PDB entry 5WPQ | electron microscopy, 3.64 A resolution | chains A and B of the 4 polymer chains in the assembly

Chain A (and B):
Molecule: Mucolipin-1
Source organism: Mus musculus
Notes: chain B of this document is another copy of the same molecule, construct and numbering; everything in this record applies to it too
UniProt: Q99J21 (MCLN1_MOUSE); residues 1-580 here = UniProt positions 1-580
Amino-acid sequence (592 residues; each row starts with the number of its first residue):
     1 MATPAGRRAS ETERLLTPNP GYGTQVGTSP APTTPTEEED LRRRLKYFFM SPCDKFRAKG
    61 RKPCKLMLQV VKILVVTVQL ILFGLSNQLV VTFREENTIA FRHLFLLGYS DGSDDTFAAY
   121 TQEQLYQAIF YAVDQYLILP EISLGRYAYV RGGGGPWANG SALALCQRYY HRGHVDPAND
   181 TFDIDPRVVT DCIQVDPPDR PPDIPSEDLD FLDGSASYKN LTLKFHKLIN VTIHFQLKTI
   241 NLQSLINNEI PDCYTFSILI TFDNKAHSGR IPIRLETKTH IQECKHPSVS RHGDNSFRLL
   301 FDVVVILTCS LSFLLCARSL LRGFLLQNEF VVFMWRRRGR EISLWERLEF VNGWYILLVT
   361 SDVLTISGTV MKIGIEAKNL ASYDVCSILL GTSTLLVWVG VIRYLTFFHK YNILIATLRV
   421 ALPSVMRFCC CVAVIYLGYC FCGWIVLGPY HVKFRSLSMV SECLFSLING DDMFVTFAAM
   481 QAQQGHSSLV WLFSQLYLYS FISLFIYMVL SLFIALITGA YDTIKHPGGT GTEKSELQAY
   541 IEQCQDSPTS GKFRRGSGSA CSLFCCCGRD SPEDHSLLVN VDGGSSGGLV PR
Not modelled in the structure: 1-37, 152-161, 199-214, 286-295, 528-592
Sequence notes: expression tag (581-592)
Covalent attachments: N-acetylglucosamine (NAG) linked to Asn230
Curated features (UniProtKB/Swiss-Prot):
  - region: Arg42 to Lys62 (Interaction with phosphoinositides), Leu107 to Thr121 (Extracellular/lumenal pore loop), Cys565 to Cys567 (Required for palmitoylation and association with membranes)
  - motif: Glu11 to Leu16 (Dileucine motif), Asn469 to Phe474 (Selectivity filter), Glu573 to Leu578 (Dileucine internalization motif)
  - modified residue (Phosphoserine): Ser10, Ser557, Ser559
  - glycosylation (N-linked (GlcNAc...) asparagine): Asn220, Asn230
  - mutagenesis: Thr232 (T232P: Loss of Fe(2+) transport; when associated with P-432), Asp362 (D362Y: Loss of Fe(2+) transport; when associated with P-432), Arg403 (R403C: Loss of Fe(2+) transport; when associated with P-432), Phe408 (Decreased Fe(2+) transport; when associated with P-432), Val432 (V432P: Constitutively active channel that is targeted to the plasma membrane, and mediates strong inwardly rectifying current), Val446 (V446L: Loss of Fe(2+) transport; when associated with P-432), Phe465 (F465L: Loss of Fe(2+) transport; when associated with P-432)
What the authors report for this chain:
  - self-association interface (contacts with another copy of this molecule): Arg427, Cys430, Cys431

How chain A and chain B interact:
Contacting residue pairs (98):
  Thr116(A) with Asp111(B)
  Ala119(A) with Leu144(B)
  Tyr120(A) with Ile99(B); His103(B); Leu104(B); Ile142(B); Leu144(B)
  Thr121(A) with Ile142(B); Leu144(B)
  Gln122(A) with Glu141(B); Ile142(B)
  Tyr170(A) with Ile246(B)
  Val175(A) with Arg146(B); Ile240(B), hydrophobic
  Pro177(A) with Arg146(B); Ala148(B), hydrophobic; Ile240(B), hydrophobic
  Asp180(A) with Lys238(B), salt bridge; Cys253(B); Lys285(B)
  Phe182(A) with Leu245(B), hydrophobic; Pro251(B), hydrophobic
  Ile184(A) with Leu245(B), hydrophobic
  Phe225(A) with Leu144(B), hydrophobic; Arg146(B)
  His226(A) with Arg146(B), hydrogen bond (backbone-side chain)
  Ala266(A) with Phe93(B); Glu96(B)
  His267(A) with Phe93(B); Gly145(B); Arg146(B), hydrogen bond; Leu242(B)
  Ser268(A) with Glu96(B), hydrogen bond; Asn97(B), hydrogen bond (backbone-side chain); Ala100(B); Tyr147(B), hydrogen bond (backbone-side chain)
  Gly269(A) with Ala100(B); Leu144(B)
  Ile271(A) with Leu144(B), hydrophobic
  Ser424(A) with Leu414(B)
  Arg427(A) with Lys410(B); Tyr411(B)
  Phe428(A) with Leu414(B), hydrophobic
  Cys431(A) with Leu405(B), hydrophobic
  Val434(A) with Trp398(B); Ile402(B), hydrophobic
  Gly438(A) with Leu395(B)
  Tyr439(A) with Leu395(B)
  Phe441(A) with Leu80(B); Ile81(B), hydrophobic; Trp398(B)
  Cys442(A) with Gly391(B)
  Trp444(A) with Leu85(B), hydrophobic
  Ile445(A) with Leu80(B), hydrophobic; Phe83(B), hydrophobic
  Val446(A) with Ser387(B)
  Pro449(A) with Val91(B), hydrophobic
  Arg455(A) with Gln88(B); Glu95(B), salt bridge
  Asn469(A) with Asn469(B), hydrogen bond (backbone-side chain)
  Gly470(A) with Asn469(B); Gly470(B)
  Asp471(A) with Asp471(B)
  Asp472(A) with Asp471(B)
  Met473(A) with Ser466(B); Asn469(B); Asp471(B), hydrogen bond (backbone-side chain)
  Phe474(A) with Lys453(B); Asp471(B), hydrogen bond (backbone-side chain)
  Phe477(A) with Glu462(B)
  Gln481(A) with Ser458(B), hydrogen bond; Met459(B); Glu462(B), hydrogen bond
  Ser487(A) with Asp384(B), hydrogen bond
  Leu489(A) with Asp384(B)
  Val490(A) with Asp384(B)
  Trp491(A) with Ser458(B)
  Phe493(A) with Ile388(B), hydrophobic; Thr392(B)
  Gln495(A) with Glu462(B), hydrogen bond
  Tyr499(A) with Ser461(B); Glu462(B); Phe465(B), hydrophobic
  Ile502(A) with Phe465(B), hydrophobic
  Ile506(A) with Asn469(B)
  Tyr507(A) with Ile468(B); Leu510(B), hydrophobic; Phe513(B), hydrophobic
  Ser511(A) with Phe513(B); Ile514(B); Ile517(B)
  Leu512(A) with Thr417(B); Leu418(B), hydrophobic; Ile517(B), hydrophobic
  Ile514(A) with Ile514(B), hydrophobic
  Ala515(A) with Thr518(B)
  Leu516(A) with Tyr521(B)
  Thr523(A) with Lys525(B)
Interface residues without a listed pair, chain A (66 interface residues in all): Asp176, Thr181, Lys227, Lys265, Ile435, Ile468, Val475, Ala478, Met508, Gly519
Interface residues without a listed pair, chain B (73 interface residues in all): Gly84, Gln243, Cys284, Thr394, Val399, Val401, Ile415, Leu422, Val425, Cys463, Asp472

Overview:
Chain A and chain B form an interface of 66 and 73 residues respectively; the contacts include 12 hydrogen
bonds and 2 salt bridges. Among the polar pairs are Asp180(A)-Lys238(B), Arg455(A)-Glu95(B) and
His226(A)-Arg146(B). N-acetylglucosamine is covalently linked to Asn230(A). From the paper: a self-association
interface involving Arg427(A), Cys430(A) and Cys431(A).
Both chains are Mucolipin-1 (Mus musculus). Entry 5WPQ (Cryo-EM structure of mammalian endolysosomal TRPML1
channel in nanodiscs in closed I conformation at 3.64 Angstrom ...) was determined by electron microscopy
(same publication as 5WPT and 5WPV).
